PDB entry 6F0L | electron microscopy, 4.77 A resolution (low resolution: residue-level contacts below are approximate; hydrogen-bond / salt-bridge calls are withheld) | chains C and X of the 14 polymer chains in the assembly

# Chain C
Molecule: DNA replication licensing factor MCM4
Source organism: Saccharomyces cerevisiae (strain ATCC 204508 / S288c)
Notes: EC 3.6.4.12
Reference sequence: P30665 (MCM4_YEAST); residue numbers follow UniProt; this construct covers 1-933
Sequence (933 residues; each row starts with the number of its first residue):
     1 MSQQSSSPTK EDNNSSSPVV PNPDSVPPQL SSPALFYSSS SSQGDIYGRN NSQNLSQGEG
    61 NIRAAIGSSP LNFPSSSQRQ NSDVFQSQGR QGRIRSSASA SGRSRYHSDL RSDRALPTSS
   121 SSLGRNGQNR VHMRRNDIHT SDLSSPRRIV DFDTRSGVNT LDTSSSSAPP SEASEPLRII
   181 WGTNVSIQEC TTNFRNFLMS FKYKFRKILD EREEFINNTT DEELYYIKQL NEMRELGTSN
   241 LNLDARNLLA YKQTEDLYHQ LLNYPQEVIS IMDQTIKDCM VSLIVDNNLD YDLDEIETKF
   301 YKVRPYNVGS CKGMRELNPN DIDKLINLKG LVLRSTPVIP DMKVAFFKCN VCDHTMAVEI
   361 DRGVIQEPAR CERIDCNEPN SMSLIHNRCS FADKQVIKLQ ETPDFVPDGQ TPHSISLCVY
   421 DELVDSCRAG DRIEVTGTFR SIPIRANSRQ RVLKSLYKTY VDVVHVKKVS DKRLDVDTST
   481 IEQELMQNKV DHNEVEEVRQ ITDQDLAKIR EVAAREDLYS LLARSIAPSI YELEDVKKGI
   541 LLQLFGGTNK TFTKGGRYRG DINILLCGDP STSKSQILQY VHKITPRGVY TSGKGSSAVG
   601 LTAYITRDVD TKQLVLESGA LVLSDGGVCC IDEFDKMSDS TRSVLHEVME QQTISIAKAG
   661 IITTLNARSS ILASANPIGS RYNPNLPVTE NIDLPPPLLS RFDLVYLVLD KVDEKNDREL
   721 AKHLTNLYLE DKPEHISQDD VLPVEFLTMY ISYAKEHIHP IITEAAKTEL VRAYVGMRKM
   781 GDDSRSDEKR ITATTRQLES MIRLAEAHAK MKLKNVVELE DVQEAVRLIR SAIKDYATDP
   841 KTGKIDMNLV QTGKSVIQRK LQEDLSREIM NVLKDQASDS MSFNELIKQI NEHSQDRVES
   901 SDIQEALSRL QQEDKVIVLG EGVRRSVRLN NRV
Unresolved in the structure: 1-176, 213-220, 735-738, 783-790, 839-933
Swiss-Prot annotation at these positions:
  - motif: Ser700 to Asp703 (Arginine finger)
  - binding site (ATP): Gly568 to Ser575
  - modified residue (Phosphoserine): Ser52, Ser56, Ser69
  - mutagenesis: Lys574 (K574A: Loss of MCM2-7 complex helicase activity)

# Chain X
Molecule: 62-nt DNA strand
Sequence (62 nucleotides; numbered 12 to 73; the number before each row is that of its first residue):
    12 CATGCATGCA TGCATGCATG CATGCATGCA TGCATGCATG CATGCATGCA TGCATGCATG
    72 CA

# How chain C and chain X interact
Residue-residue contacts (4; chain C residue first):
  Arg449(C) - DG35(X)
  Arg449(C) - DC36(X)
  Arg449(C) - DA37(X)
  Gln450(C) - DA37(X)
Other interface residues (no listed pair), chain C (5 interface residues in all): Asn447, Ile605, Arg607
Other interface residues (no listed pair), chain X (5 interface residues in all): DC28, DT30

# In short
The chain C/chain X interface involves 5 residues from each chain. From UniProt: 8 ATP-binding residues and
one mutagenesis site on chain C.
Here chain C is DNA replication licensing factor MCM4 (Saccharomyces cerevisiae (strain ATCC 204508 / S288c))
and chain X is a 62-nt DNA strand. Entry 6F0L (S. cerevisiae MCM double hexamer bound to duplex DNA) was
determined by electron microscopy.
